2FR0 - chain A; structure by X-ray diffraction, 1.81 A resolution.

Chain A:
Name: Erythromycin synthase, EryAI
Source organism: Saccharopolyspora erythraea
Notes: EC 1.1.1.100
Reference sequence: Q03131 (ERYA1_SACER); residues 1444-1925 here correspond to UniProt positions 1391-1872 (UniProt number = residue number - 53)
Amino-acid sequence (486 residues; numbered 1440 to 1925; the number before each row is that of its first residue):
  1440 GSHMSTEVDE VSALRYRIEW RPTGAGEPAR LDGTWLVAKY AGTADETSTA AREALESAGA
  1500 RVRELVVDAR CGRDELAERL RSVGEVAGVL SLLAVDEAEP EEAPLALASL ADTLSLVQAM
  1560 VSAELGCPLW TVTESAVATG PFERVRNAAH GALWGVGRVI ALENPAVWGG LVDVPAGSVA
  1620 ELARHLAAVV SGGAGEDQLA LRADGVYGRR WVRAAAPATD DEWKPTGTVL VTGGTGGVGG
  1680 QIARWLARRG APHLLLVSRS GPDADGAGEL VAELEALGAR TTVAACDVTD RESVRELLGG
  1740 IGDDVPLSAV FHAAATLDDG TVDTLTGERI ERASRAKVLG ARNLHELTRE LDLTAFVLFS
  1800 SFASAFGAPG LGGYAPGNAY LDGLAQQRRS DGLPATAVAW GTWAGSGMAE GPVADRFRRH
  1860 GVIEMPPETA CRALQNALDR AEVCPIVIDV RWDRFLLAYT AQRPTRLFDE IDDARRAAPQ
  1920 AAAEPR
Not modelled in the structure: 1440-1447, 1916-1925
Differences from the reference sequence: cloning artifact (1440-1443)
Ligand contacts: NADPH (NDP; NADPH dihydro-nicotinamide-adenine-dinucleotide phosphate): Gly1672, Thr1674, Gly1675, Gly1676, Val1677, Gly1678, Val1696, Ser1697, Arg1698, Ser1699, Gly1700, Ala1703, Cys1725, Asp1726, Val1727, Thr1728, Ala1752, Ala1753, Ala1754, Thr1755, Ala1775, Lys1776, Phe1798, Ser1799, Ser1800, Phe1801, Tyr1813, Asn1817, Trp1839, Gly1840, Thr1841, Ser1845, Met1847
UniProt features mapped onto this chain:
  - active site: Tyr1813 (For beta-ketoacyl reductase 1 activity)
  - binding site (NADP(+)): Thr1674 to Val1677, Ser1697 to Gly1700, Asp1726, Val1727, Lys1776, Phe1798, Ser1799
  - site: Phe1801 (Could be the principal determinant of stereospecificity)
From the paper describing this entry:
  - binding site for NADPH: Arg1698, Ser1699, Asp1726, Val1727
  - catalytic residues: Ser1800, Tyr1813 (proposed by the authors, not directly observed)
  - catalytic residues: Lys1776, Asn1817
  - contacts within the chain: Tyr1813-Asn1817 (hydrogen bond)
  - specificity-determining residues: Asp1758 (by similarity / conservation)
  - specificity-determining residues: Phe1801 (proposed by the authors, not directly observed)
  - mutagenesis - D1758A, D1758A/F1801G: decreased catalytic activity

Summary:
Chain A binds NADPH. UniProt lists active-site residue Tyr1813 and 13 NADP+-binding residues. The paper
reports catalytic residues Ser1800, Tyr1813 and Lys1776 among others; D1758A and D1758A/F1801G reduce
catalytic activity.
Chain A is Erythromycin synthase, EryAI (Saccharopolyspora erythraea); the structure, The first ketoreductase
of the erythromycin synthase (crystal form 1), was determined by X-ray diffraction together with 2FR1 from the
same study.
